PDB entry 6PNN | X-ray diffraction, 2.10 A resolution | chain A

== Chain A ==
Name: Glutathione S-transferase omega-1
From: Homo sapiens
Notes: EC 2.5.1.18, 1.8.5.1, 1.20.4.2
UniProt: P78417 (GSTO1_HUMAN); residues 2-241 here = UniProt positions 2-241
Sequence (240 residues; row label = number of the first residue in the row):
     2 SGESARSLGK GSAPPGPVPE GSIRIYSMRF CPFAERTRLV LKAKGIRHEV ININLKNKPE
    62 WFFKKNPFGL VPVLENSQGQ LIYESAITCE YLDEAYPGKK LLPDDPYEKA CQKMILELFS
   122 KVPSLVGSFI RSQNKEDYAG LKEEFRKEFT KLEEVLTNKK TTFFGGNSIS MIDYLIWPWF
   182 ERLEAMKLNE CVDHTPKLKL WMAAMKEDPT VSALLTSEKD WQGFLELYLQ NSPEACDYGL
Unresolved in the structure: 2-3
UniProt features mapped onto this chain:
  - active site: Cys32 (Nucleophile)
  - binding site (glutathione): Lys59, Val72, Glu85, Ser86
  - modified residue: Ser2 (N-acetylserine), Lys57 (N6-acetyllysine), Ser129 (Phosphoserine), Lys143 (N6-acetyllysine), Lys148 (N6-acetyllysine), Lys152 (N6-acetyllysine)
  - natural variant: Ala140 (A140D: In allele GSTO1*C), Glu155 (deletion: In allele GSTO1*B)
  - mutagenesis: Cys32 (C32A: Loss of activity)
Covalently attached groups: 2-chloro-N- (OR7) linked to Cys32
Ligand contacts: 2-chloro-N- (OR7; 2-chloro-N-{4-chloro-3-[(2-methoxyethyl)(methyl)sulfamoyl]phenyl}acetamide): Met29, Phe31, Pro33, Phe34, Leu56, Val72, Pro124, Val127, Gly128, Ile131, Trp222, Phe225, Tyr229

== Summary ==
Covalently linked 2-chloro-N-: at Cys32. Curated annotation (UniProt) lists active-site residue Cys32, 4
glutathione-binding residues and one mutagenesis site.
Chain A is Glutathione S-transferase omega-1 (Homo sapiens); the structure, Human GSTO1-1 complexed with
2-chloro-N-(4-chloro-3-(N-(2-methoxyethyl)-N-methylsulfamoyl)phenyl)acetamide, was determined by X-ray
diffraction (same publication as 6PNM and 6PNO).
